Entry 5LMR (electron microscopy, 4.45 A resolution (low resolution: residue-level contacts below are approximate; hydrogen-bond / salt-bridge calls are withheld)); this record covers chains A and J of the 25 polymer chains in the assembly.

Chain A:
Molecule: 16S rRNA
Source organism: Thermus thermophilus HB8
Sequence (1522 nucleotides; row label = number of the first residue in the row; note: 44 numbers in that range are skipped by the numbering (no residue carries them; nothing is unmodelled there); a row labelled like 189A-189L holds insertion residues (189A, then the next letters in order); numbering starts at 0):
     0 UUUGUUGGAGAGUUUGAUCCUGGCUCAGGGUGAACGCUGGCGGCGUGCCU
    50 AAGACAUGCAAGUCGUGCGGGCCG
    76 CGGGGUUUU
    88 ACUCCG
    96 UGGUCAGCGGCGGACGGGUGAGUAACGCGUGGGU
  129A G
   130 ACCUACCCGGAAGAGGGGGACAACCCGGGGAAACUCGGGCUAAUCCCCCA
   180 UGUGGACCCG
189A-189L CCCCUUGGGGUG
   190 UGUCCAAAGGGCUUU
   216 GCCCGCUUCCGGAUGGGCCCGCGUCCCAUCAGCUAGUUGGUGGGGUAAUG
   266 GCCCACCAAGGCGACGACGGGUAGCCGGUCUGAGAGGAUGGCCGGCCACA
   316 GGGGCACUGAGACACGGGCCCCACUCCUACGGGAGGCAGCAGUUAGGAAU
   366 CUUCCGCAAUGGGCGCAAGCCUGACGGAGCGACGCCGCUUGGAGGAAGAA
   416 GCCCUUCGGGGUGUAAACUCCUGA
   441 ACCCGGGACGAAACCCCC
   460 GA
   470 CGAGGGGA
   479 CUGACGGUACCGGGGUAA
   498 UAGCGCCGGCCAACUCCGUGCCAGCAGCCGCGGUAAUACGGAGGGCGCGA
   548 GCGUUACCCGGAUUCACUGGGCGUAAAGGGCGUGUAGGCGGCCUGGGGCG
   598 UCCCAUGUGAAAGACCACGGCUCAACCGUGGGGGAGCGUGGGAUACGCUC
   648 AGGCUAGACGGUGGGAGAGGGUGGUGGAAUUCCCGGAGUAGCGGUGAAAU
   698 GCGCAGAUACCGGGAGGAACGCCGAUGGCGAAGGCAGCCACCUGGUCCAC
   748 CCGUGACGCUGAGGCGCGAAAGCGUGGGGAGCAAACCGGAUUAGAUACCC
   798 GGGUAGUCCACGCCCUAAACGAUGCGCGCUAGGUCUCUGGGUCU
   848 CCUGGGGGCCGAAGCUAACGCGUUAAGCGCGCCGCCUGGGGAGUACGGCC
   898 GCAAGGCUGAAACUCAAAGGAAUUGACGGGGGCCCGCACAAGCGGUGGAG
   948 CAUGUGGUUUAAUUCGAAGCAACGCGAAGAACCUUACCAGGCCUUGACAU
   998 GCUA
 1001A G
  1002 GGAACCCGGGUGAAAGCCUGGGGUGCCCC
1030A-1030D GCGA
  1031 GGGGAGCCCUAGCACAGGUGCUGCAUGGCCGUCGUCAGCUCGUGCCGUGA
  1081 GGUGUUGGGUUAAGUCCCGCAACGAGCGCAACCCCCGCCGUUAGUUGCCA
  1131 GCGGUUCGGCCGGGCACUCUAACGGGACUGCCCGCG
  1168 AAAGCGGGAGGAAGGAGGGGACGACGUCUGGUCAGCAUGGCCCUUACGGC
  1218 CUGGGCGACACACGUGCUACAAUGCCCACUACAAAGCGAUGCCACCCGGC
  1268 AACGGGGAGCUAAUCGCAAAAAGGUGGGCCCAGUUCGGAUUGGGGUCUGC
  1318 AACCCGACCCCAUGAAGCCGGAAUCGCUAGUAAUCGCGGAUCAGCC
 1363A A
  1364 UGCCGCGGUGAAUACGUUCCCGGGCCUUGUACACACCGCCCGUCACGCCA
  1414 UGGGAGCGGGCUCUACCCGAAGUCGCCGG
1442A-1442B GA
  1443 GCCUA
  1452 C
  1456 GGGCAGGCGCCGAGGGUAGGGCCCGUGACUGGGGCGAAGUCGUAACAAGG
  1506 UAGCUGUACCGGAAGGUGCGGCUGGAUCACCUCCUUUCU
Disordered / not traced: 0-4, 1543-1544

Chain J:
Molecule: 30S ribosomal protein S10
Source organism: Thermus thermophilus HB8
UniProt: Q5SHN7 (RS10_THET8); residues 1-105 here = UniProt positions 1-105
Sequence (105 residues; row label = number of the first residue in the row):
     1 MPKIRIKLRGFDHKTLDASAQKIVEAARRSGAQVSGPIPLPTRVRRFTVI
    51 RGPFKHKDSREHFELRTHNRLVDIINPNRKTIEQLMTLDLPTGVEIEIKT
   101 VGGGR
Disordered / not traced: 1-2, 101-105

Interface between chain A and chain J:
Pairs across the interface (73; chain A residue first):
  G963(A) with Phe54(J)
  A964(A) with Phe54(J); Lys55(J)
  A969(A) with Lys55(J); His56(J)
  C972(A) with Lys55(J); His56(J); Lys57(J)
  G973(A) with Ile50(J); Phe54(J); Lys55(J); Arg60(J)
  A975(A) with Thr48(J); Arg60(J)
  G1058(A) with Pro53(J)
  C1059(A) with Arg51(J); Gly52(J); Pro53(J)
  C1060(A) with Arg51(J); Gly52(J); His56(J); Ser59(J)
  G1061(A) with Arg51(J); His56(J); Ser59(J)
  A1123(A) with Ser35(J); Gly36(J); Pro37(J); Ile38(J); Pro39(J)
  G1124(A) with Ser35(J); Ile38(J)
  U1125(A) with Arg5(J); Ile38(J); Asp73(J)
  U1150(A) with Pro39(J); Leu40(J); Pro41(J)
  A1151(A) with Pro39(J); Leu40(J); Pro41(J); Thr42(J); Arg70(J)
  A1152(A) with His13(J); Asp17(J); His68(J); Arg70(J)
  C1153(A) with His13(J)
  C1189(A) with Arg51(J); Glu61(J)
  G1198(A) with Phe54(J); Lys55(J)
  U1199(A) with Phe54(J)
  G1202(A) with Pro53(J)
  G1253(A) with Val44(J)
  C1254(A) with Arg43(J); Val44(J); Arg45(J)
  G1255(A) with Arg43(J); Arg45(J)
  A1279(A) with Arg9(J); Glu97(J)
  A1280(A) with Lys7(J); Leu40(J); Pro41(J)
  U1281(A) with Arg5(J); Lys7(J); Leu71(J)
  C1366(A) with Lys57(J); Arg60(J)
  C1367(A) with Thr48(J); His62(J)
  G1368(A) with His62(J)
Interface residues without a listed pair, chain A (33 interface residues in all): A965, C1115, U1278
Interface residues without a listed pair, chain J (37 interface residues in all): Arg46, Arg66, Asn69

Overview:
The interface between chain A and chain J involves 33 residues on one side and 37 on the other.
Here chain A is 16S rRNA and chain J is 30S ribosomal protein S10, both from Thermus thermophilus HB8. Entry
5LMR (Structure of bacterial 30S-IF1-IF3-mRNA-tRNA translation pre-initiation complex(state-2B)) was
determined by electron microscopy (same publication as 5LMN, 5LMO, 5LMP, 5LMQ, 5LMS, 5LMT, 5LMU and 5LMV).
